PDB entry 4Z2H | X-ray diffraction, 2.35 A resolution | chain A

Chain A:
Name: Chitinase B
Organism: Serratia marcescens
Notes: EC 3.2.1.14
Reference sequence: P11797 (CHIB_SERMA); residues 2-499 here = UniProt positions 2-499
Sequence (503 residues; numbered -3 to 499; the number before each row is that of its first residue; numbers below 1 keep their minus sign (Asp-3 is residue -3)):
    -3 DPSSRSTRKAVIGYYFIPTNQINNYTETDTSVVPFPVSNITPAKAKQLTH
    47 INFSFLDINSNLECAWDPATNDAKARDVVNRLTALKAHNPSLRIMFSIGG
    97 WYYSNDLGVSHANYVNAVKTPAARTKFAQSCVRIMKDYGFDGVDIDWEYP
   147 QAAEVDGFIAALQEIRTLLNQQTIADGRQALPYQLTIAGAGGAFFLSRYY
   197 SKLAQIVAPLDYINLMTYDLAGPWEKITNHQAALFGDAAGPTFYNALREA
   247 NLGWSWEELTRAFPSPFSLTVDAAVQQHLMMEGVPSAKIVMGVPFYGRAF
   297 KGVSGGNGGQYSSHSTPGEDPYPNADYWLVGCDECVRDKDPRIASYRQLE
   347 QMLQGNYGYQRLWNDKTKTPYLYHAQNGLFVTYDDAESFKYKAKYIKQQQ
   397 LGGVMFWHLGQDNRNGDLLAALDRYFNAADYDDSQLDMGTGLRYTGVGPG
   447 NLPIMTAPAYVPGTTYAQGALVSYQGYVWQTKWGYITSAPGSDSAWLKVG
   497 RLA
Disordered / not traced: -3 to 1
Construct notes: expression tag (-3 to 1)
Disulfides: Cys328-Cys331
Residues lining bound ligands: M6A ((1R,2R,3R,6R,7S,8S,9R,10R,12R,13S,17S)-3-ethyl-2,10-dihydroxy-2,6,8,10,12,15,15,17-octamethyl-5-oxo-9-(prop-2-yn-1-yloxy)-4,14,16-trioxabicyclo[11.3.1]heptadec-7-yl {2-[N'-(methylcarbamoyl)carbamimidamido]ethyl}carbamate): Tyr10, Phe12, Phe51, Gly96, Trp97, Tyr98, Asp142, Glu144, Ala184, Met212, Tyr214, Asp215, Tyr292, Arg294, Asp316, Asp336, Arg338, Ile339, Trp403
Swiss-Prot annotation at these positions:
  - active site: Glu144 (Proton donor)
  - binding site (chitin): Asp68, Ala69, Gly95 to Tyr98, Tyr145, Met212 to Asp215, Trp403

Summary:
Ligands of chain A: compound M6A. Curated annotation (UniProt) lists active-site residue Glu144 and 12
chitin-binding residues.
Chain A is Chitinase B (Serratia marcescens); the structure, Serratia marcescens Chitinase B complexed with
macrolide inhibitor 29, was determined by X-ray diffraction together with 4Z2G, 4Z2I and 4Z2K from the same
study.
